7BVG - chains A and B of the 3 polymer chains in the assembly; structure by electron microscopy, 3.10 A resolution.

Chain A:
Protein: Integral membrane indolylacetylinositol arabinosyltransferase EmbA
From: Mycolicibacterium smegmatis MC2 155
Notes: EC 2.4.2.-
UniProtKB: A0R613 (A0R613_MYCS2); numbering as in UniProt (aligned over 1-1080)
Chain sequence (1088 residues; each row starts with the number of its first residue; numbers below 1 keep their minus sign (Asp-7 is residue -7)):
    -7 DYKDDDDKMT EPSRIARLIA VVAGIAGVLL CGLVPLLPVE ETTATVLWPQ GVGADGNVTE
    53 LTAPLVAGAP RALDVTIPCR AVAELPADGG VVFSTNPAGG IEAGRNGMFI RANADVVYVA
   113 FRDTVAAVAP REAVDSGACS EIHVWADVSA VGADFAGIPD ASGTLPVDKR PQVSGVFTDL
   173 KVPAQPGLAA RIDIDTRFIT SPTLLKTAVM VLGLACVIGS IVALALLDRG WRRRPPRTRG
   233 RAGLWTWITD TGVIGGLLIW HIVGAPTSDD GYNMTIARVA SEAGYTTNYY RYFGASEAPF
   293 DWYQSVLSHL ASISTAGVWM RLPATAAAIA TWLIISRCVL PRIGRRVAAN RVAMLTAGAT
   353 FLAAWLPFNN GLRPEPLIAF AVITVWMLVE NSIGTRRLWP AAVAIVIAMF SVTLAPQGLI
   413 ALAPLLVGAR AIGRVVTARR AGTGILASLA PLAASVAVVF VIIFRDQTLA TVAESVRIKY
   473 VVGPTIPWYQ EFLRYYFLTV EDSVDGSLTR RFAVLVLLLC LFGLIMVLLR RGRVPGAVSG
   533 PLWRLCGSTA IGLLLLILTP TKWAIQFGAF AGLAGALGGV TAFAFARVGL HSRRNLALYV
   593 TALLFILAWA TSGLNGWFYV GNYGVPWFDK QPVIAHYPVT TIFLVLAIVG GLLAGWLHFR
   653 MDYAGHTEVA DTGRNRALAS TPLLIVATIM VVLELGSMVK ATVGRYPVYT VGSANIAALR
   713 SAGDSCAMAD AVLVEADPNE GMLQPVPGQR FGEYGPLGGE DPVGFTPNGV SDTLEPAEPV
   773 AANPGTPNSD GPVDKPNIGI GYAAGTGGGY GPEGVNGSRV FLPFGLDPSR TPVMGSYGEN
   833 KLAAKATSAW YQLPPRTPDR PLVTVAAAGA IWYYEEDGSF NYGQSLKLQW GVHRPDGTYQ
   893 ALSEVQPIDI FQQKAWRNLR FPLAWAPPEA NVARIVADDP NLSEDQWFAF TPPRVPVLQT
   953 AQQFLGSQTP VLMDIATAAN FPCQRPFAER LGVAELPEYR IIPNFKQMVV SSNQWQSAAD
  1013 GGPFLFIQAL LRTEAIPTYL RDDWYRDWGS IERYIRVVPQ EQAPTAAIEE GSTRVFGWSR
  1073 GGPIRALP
Not modelled in the structure: -7 to 2
Construct notes: expression tag (-7 to 0)
Metal / ion sites: Ca2+: Asp931, Gln938
Ligand contacts: F8L ([(2Z,6E,10E,14Z,18E,22Z,26Z)-3,7,11,15,19,23,27,31,35,39-decamethyltetraconta-2,6,10,14,18,22,26,30,34,38-decaenyl] [(2S,3S,4S,5R)-5-(hydroxymethyl)-3,4-bis(oxidanyl)oxolan-2-yl] hydrogen phosphate): Asp261, Tyr264, Asn265, Ile268, Glu289, Phe292, Gln296, Arg365, Pro366, Val404, Pro408, Gln409, Leu411, Ile455, Val468, Lys471, Tyr472, Leu550, Pro552, Thr553, Trp555, Gln558
From the paper describing this entry:
  - binding site for F8L: Asp261, Asn265, Glu289, Arg365, Gln409, Thr553, Trp555, Gln558

Chain B:
Protein: Integral membrane indolylacetylinositol arabinosyltransferase EmbB
From: Mycolicibacterium smegmatis MC2 155
Notes: EC 2.4.2.34
UniProtKB: I7GAQ2 (I7GAQ2_MYCS2); residues 1-1082 here = UniProt positions 1-1082
Chain sequence (1100 residues; row label = number of the first residue in the row):
     1 MSGNMDEAVS GNMDEAVSAG KDVRIARWVA TIAGLLGFVL SVSIPLLPVT QTTATLNWPQ
    61 QGRLDNVTAP LISQAPLELT ATVPCSVVRD LPPEGGLVFG TAPAEGRDAA LNAMLVNVTE
   121 TRVDVIVRNV VVASVNRDRV AGPDCQRIEI TSNLDGTYAD FVGLTQISGE DAGKLQRTGY
   181 PDPNLRPAIV GVFTDLTGPA PQGLSVSAEI DTRFTTHPTA LKLAAMLLAI VSTVIALLAL
   241 WRLDRLDGRR MHRLIPTRWR TVTAVDGVVV GGMAIWYVIG ANSSDDGYIL QMARTAEHAG
   301 YMANYFRWFG SPEDPFGWYY NVLALMTKVS DASIWIRLPD LICALICWLL LSREVLPRLG
   361 PAVAGSRAAM WAAGLVLLGA WMPFNNGLRP EGQIATGALI TYVLIERAVT SGRLTPAALA
   421 ITTAAFTLGI QPTGLIAVAA LLAGGRPILR IVMRRRRLVG TWPLIAPLLA AGTVILAVVF
   481 ADQTIATVLE ATRIRTAIGP SQEWWTENLR YYYLILPTTD GAISRRVAFV FTAMCLFPSL
   541 FMMLRRKHIA GVARGPAWRL MGIIFATMFF LMFTPTKWIH HFGLFAAVGG AMAALATVLV
   601 SPTVLRSARN RMAFLSLVLF VLAFCFASTN GWWYVSNFGA PFNNSVPKVG GVQISAIFFA
   661 LSAIAALWAF WLHLTRRTES RVVDRLTAAP IPVAAGFMVV VMMASMAIGV VRQYPTYSNG
   721 WANIRAFAGG CGLADDVLVE PDSNAGFLTP LPGAYGPLGP LGGEDPQGFS PDGVPDRIIA
   781 EAIRLNNPQP GTDYDWNRPI KLDEPGINGS TVPLPYGLDP KRVPVAGTYS TEAQQESRLS
   841 SAWYELPARD ETERAAHPLV VITAAGTITG ESVANGLTTG QTVDLEYATR GPDGTLVPAG
   901 RVTPYDVGPT PSWRNLRYPR SEIPDDAVAV RVVAEDLSLS QGDWIAVTPP RVPELQSVQE
   961 YVGSDQPVLM DWAVGLAFPC QQPMLHANGV TEVPKFRISP DYYAKLQSTD TWQDGINGGL
  1021 LGITDLLLRA SVMSTYLSQD WGQDWGSLRK FDTVVEATPA ELDFGSQTHS GLYSPGPLRI
  1081 RPHLGGIKAF HHHHHHHHHH
Not modelled in the structure: 1-19, 1083-1100
Construct notes: expression tag (1083-1100)
Metal / ion sites: Ca2+ near Asp936 (its only coordinating residue here)
Ligand contacts:
  - alpha-D-arabinofuranose (BXY): Ser284, Asp285, Tyr288, Ile289, Met292, Asn304, Trp308, Glu313, Tyr320, Arg389, Gln431, Arg495, Trp578, His580, Trp972, Trp1012
  - 4'-phosphopantetheine (PNS): Met251, His252, Arg253, Leu254, Ile255, Pro256, Thr257, Trp259
From the paper describing this entry:
  - binding site for alpha-D-arabinofuranose: Asp285, Tyr288, Asn304, Glu313, Arg495, Trp578, His580, Trp972, Trp1012
  - catalytic residues: Asp285
  - mutagenesis - I289F, M292I, M292V: unchanged catalytic activity

Chain A / chain B interface:
Contacting residue pairs (43):
  Ala421(A) with Leu674(B), hydrophobic
  Arg422(A) with His673(B); Arg676(B)
  Arg426(A) with Arg676(B)
  Trp480(A) with Phe620(B), hydrophobic; Ala623(B), hydrophobic; Phe624(B); Phe659(B), hydrophobic
  Tyr481(A) with Phe624(B); Ala627(B), hydrophobic
  Gln482(A) with Ile515(B); Pro517(B)
  Phe484(A) with Asn508(B); Tyr511(B), hydrophobic; Tyr512(B)
  Leu485(A) with Tyr512(B), hydrophobic; Ile515(B), hydrophobic
  Tyr488(A) with Asn508(B); Leu509(B); Tyr512(B), hydrophobic
  Thr491(A) with Asn508(B), hydrogen bond
  Glu493(A) with Trp505(B); Thr506(B)
  Met518(A) with Leu544(B), hydrophobic
  Leu521(A) with Phe541(B), hydrophobic; Arg545(B)
  Arg522(A) with Lys547(B)
  Phe597(A) with Trp504(B), hydrophobic; Phe569(B), hydrophobic; Met572(B), hydrophobic
  Ala600(A) with Trp504(B)
  Ser604(A) with Trp505(B)
  Thr632(A) with Trp504(B)
  Leu636(A) with Trp504(B)
  Phe651(A) with Leu449(B)
  Met653(A) with Arg446(B)
  Asp654(A) with Arg450(B), salt bridge
  Tyr655(A) with Leu449(B), hydrogen bond (side chain-backbone); Arg450(B); Met453(B)
  Val785(A) with Tyr512(B), hydrogen bond (backbone-side chain)
  Asp786(A) with Tyr512(B); Leu516(B)
Other interface residues (no listed pair), chain A (33 interface residues in all): Leu418, Ile517, Ile549, Leu550, Trp601, Gln623, His650, Lys787
Other interface residues (no listed pair), chain B (32 interface residues in all): Leu442, Leu540, Ser655, Phe670

Summary:
Chain A and chain B form an interface of 33 and 32 residues respectively; the contacts include 3 hydrogen
bonds and 1 salt bridge. Among the polar pairs are Asp654(A)-Arg450(B), Thr491(A)-Asn508(B) and
Tyr655(A)-Leu449(B). Chain A binds compound F8L. From the paper: the catalytic residue Asp285(B); I289F, M292I
and M292V of chain B leave catalytic activity unchanged.
Here chain A is Integral membrane indolylacetylinositol arabinosyltransferase EmbA and chain B is Integral
membrane indolylacetylinositol arabinosyltransferase EmbB, both from Mycolicibacterium smegmatis MC2 155.
Entry 7BVG (Cryo-EM structure of Mycobacterium smegmatis arabinosyltransferase EmbA-EmbB-AcpM2 in complex with
di-arabinose) was determined by electron microscopy together with 7BVC, 7BVE, 7BVF and 7BVH from the same
study.
